PDB entry 4ZL7 | X-ray diffraction, 1.92 A resolution | chain A

== Chain A ==
Molecule: Thiol:disulfide interchange protein DsbA
From: Pseudomonas aeruginosa
UniProt: P0C2B2 (DSBA_PSEAE); residues 3-192 here correspond to UniProt positions 22-211 (UniProt number = residue number + 19)
Chain sequence (192 residues; row label = number of the first residue in the row):
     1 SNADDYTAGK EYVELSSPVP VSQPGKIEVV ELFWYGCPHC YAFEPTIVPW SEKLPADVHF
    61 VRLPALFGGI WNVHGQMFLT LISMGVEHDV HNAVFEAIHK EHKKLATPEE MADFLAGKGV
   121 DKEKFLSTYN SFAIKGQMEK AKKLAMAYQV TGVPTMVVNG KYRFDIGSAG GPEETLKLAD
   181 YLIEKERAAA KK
Not modelled in the structure: 1-4, 190-192
Sequence notes: expression tag (1-2); engineered mutation Ile82 (Glu101 in P0C2B2)
Cystine bridges: Cys37-Cys40
From the paper describing this entry:
  - mutagenesis - E82I: unchanged catalytic activity
  - conformationally variable residues (side-chain flip): Glu87, His91
  - contacts within the chain: Tyr35-Glu87 (hydrogen bond), Glu44-His91 (hydrogen bond), Glu87-His91 (hydrogen bond)
  - binding site for hexaethylene glycol: Pro49, Trp50, Lys53, Leu54, Asp180

== In short ==
From the paper: a binding site for hexaethylene glycol at Pro49, Trp50 and Lys53 among others; E82I leaves
catalytic activity unchanged.
Chain A is Thiol:disulfide interchange protein DsbA (Pseudomonas aeruginosa); the structure, Crystal structure
of Pseudomonas aeruginosa DsbA E82I: Crystal I, was determined by X-ray diffraction, deposited together with
4ZL8 and 4ZL9.
